Entry 5JRD (X-ray diffraction, 1.20 A resolution); this record covers chains S and L of the 4 polymer chains in the assembly.

== Chain S ==
Name: Hydrogenase-1 small chain
From: Escherichia coli O6:H1 (strain CFT073 / ATCC 700928 / UPEC)
Notes: EC 1.12.99.6
UniProt: P69740 (MBHS_ECOL6); residues 1-327 here correspond to UniProt positions 46-372 (UniProt number = residue number + 45)
Sequence (335 residues; each row starts with the number of its first residue):
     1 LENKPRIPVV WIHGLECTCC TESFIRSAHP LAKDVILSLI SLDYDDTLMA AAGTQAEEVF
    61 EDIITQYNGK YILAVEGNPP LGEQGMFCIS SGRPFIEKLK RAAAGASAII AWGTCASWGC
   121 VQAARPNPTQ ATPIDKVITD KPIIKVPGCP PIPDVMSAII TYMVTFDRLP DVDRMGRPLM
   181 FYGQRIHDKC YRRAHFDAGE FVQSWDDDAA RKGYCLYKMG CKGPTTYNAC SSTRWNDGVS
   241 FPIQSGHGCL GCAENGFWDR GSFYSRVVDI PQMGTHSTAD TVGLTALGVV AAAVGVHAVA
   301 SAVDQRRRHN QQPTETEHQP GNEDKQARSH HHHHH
Disordered / not traced: 1-3, 268-335
Sequence notes: expression tag (328-335)
UniProt features mapped onto this chain:
  - binding site ([4Fe-4S] cluster): C17, C20, C115, C149, H187, C190, C215, C221
  - binding site ([3Fe-4S] cluster): C230, C249, C252

== Chain L ==
Name: Hydrogenase-1 large chain
From: Escherichia coli (strain K12)
Notes: EC 1.12.99.6; engineered mutation(s): P508A
UniProt: P0ACD8 (MBHL_ECOLI); residues 1-582 here = UniProt positions 1-582
Sequence (582 residues; row label = number of the first residue in the row):
     1 MSTQYETQGY TINNAGRRLV VDPITRIEGH MRCEVNINDQ NVITNAVSCG TMFRGLEIIL
    61 QGRDPRDAWA FVERICGVCT GVHALASVYA IEDAIGIKVP DNANIIRNIM LATLWCHDHL
   121 VHFYQLAGMD WIDVLDALKA DPRKTSELAQ SLSSWPKSSP GYFFDVQNRL KKFVEGGQLG
   181 IFRNGYWGHP QYKLPPEANL MGFAHYLEAL DFQREIVKIH AVFGGKNPHP NWIVGGMPCA
   241 INIDESGAVG AVNMERLNLV QSIITRTADF INNVMIPDAL AIGQFNKPWS EIGTGLSDKC
   301 VLSYGAFPDI ANDFGEKSLL MPGGAVINGD FNNVLPVDLV DPQQVQEFVD HAWYRYPNDQ
   361 VGRHPFDGIT DPWYNPGDVK GSDTNIQQLN EQERYSWIKA PRWRGNAMEV GPLARTLIAY
   421 HKGDAATVES VDRMMSALNL PLSGIQSTLG RILCRAHEAQ WAAGKLQYFF DKLMTNLKNG
   481 NLATASTEKW EPATWPTECR GVGFTEAARG ALGHWAAIRD GKIDLYQCVV PTTWNASPRD
   541 PKGQIGAYEA ALMNTKMAIP EQPLEILRTL HSFDPCLACS TH
Disordered / not traced: 1
Sequence notes: conflict A508 (Pro in P0ACD8)
Modified positions: C79 (S-hydroxycysteine; CSO)
UniProt features mapped onto this chain:
  - binding site (Ni(2+)): C76, C79, C576, C579

== How chain S and chain L interact ==
Contacting residue pairs (193; chain S residue first):
  P5(S) with Q178(L)
  R6(S) with F173(L), hydrogen bond (side chain-backbone); Q178(L), hydrogen bond (backbone-side chain)
  H13(S) with H30(L), hydrogen bond (backbone-side chain)
  G14(S) with H30(L), hydrogen bond (backbone-side chain)
  L15(S) with M52(L), hydrophobic; F53(L)
  E16(S) with M52(L); R54(L); A578(L)
  C17(S) with E28(L); R54(L); R74(L); I75(L); C76(L), hydrophobic; G77(L), hydrogen bond (backbone-backbone); H229(L), hydrogen bond
  T18(S) with E28(L), hydrogen bond
  C19(S) with G77(L); P228(L); H229(L)
  E22(S) with G77(L); V78(L); H117(L); P228(L)
  S23(S) with P228(L)
  I25(S) with Q213(L), hydrogen bond (backbone-side chain)
  R26(S) with H117(L), hydrogen bond; Q213(L), hydrogen bond; R214(L); V217(L); N227(L), hydrogen bond
  S27(S) with R214(L)
  A28(S) with R214(L)
  L31(S) with D211(L); R214(L)
  K33(S) with L210(L); D211(L), salt bridge
  D34(S) with R169(L), salt bridge
  I36(S) with F173(L)
  L37(S) with R169(L); F173(L)
  S38(S) with R169(L), hydrogen bond
  S41(S) with Q178(L)
  L42(S) with G180(L); I181(L), hydrogen bond (backbone-backbone)
  D43(S) with G180(L); R183(L), salt bridge
  D46(S) with T25(L); R26(L), hydrogen bond (backbone-backbone)
  T47(S) with R26(L); L126(L)
  L48(S) with R26(L); M129(L); I181(L)
  M49(S) with T25(L); R26(L), hydrogen bond (backbone-side chain); I181(L)
  A50(S) with R26(L), hydrogen bond (backbone-side chain); M129(L); I181(L), hydrogen bond (backbone-backbone); Y186(L); W187(L), hydrophobic
  A51(S) with T25(L), hydrogen bond (backbone-side chain); R183(L); N184(L)
  A52(S) with P23(L); T25(L); Y186(L), hydrogen bond (backbone-side chain); L567(L), hydrophobic
  G53(S) with V21(L); D22(L); P23(L), hydrogen bond (backbone-backbone)
  Q55(S) with N184(L), hydrogen bond (backbone-side chain); Y186(L), hydrogen bond; E561(L), hydrogen bond (side chain-backbone); P563(L)
  E57(S) with D22(L)
  E58(S) with N184(L), hydrogen bond
  V59(S) with R183(L); N184(L)
  D62(S) with R183(L), salt bridge
  I63(S) with R183(L)
  E83(S) with Y374(L), hydrogen bond (side chain-backbone)
  Q84(S) with D383(L); T384(L)
  M86(S) with Y374(L); D383(L); T384(L); I386(L), hydrophobic; W397(L), hydrogen bond (backbone-side chain)
  F87(S) with T51(L); M52(L); F53(L), hydrogen bond (backbone-backbone); P372(L), hydrophobic; W397(L), hydrophobic
  C88(S) with H30(L); T51(L)
  I89(S) with T51(L), hydrogen bond (backbone-backbone)
  S90(S) with D22(L)
  S91(S) with D22(L), hydrogen bond (backbone-side chain); P23(L)
  G92(S) with D22(L), hydrogen bond (backbone-side chain); R32(L); T384(L); N385(L); I386(L), hydrogen bond (backbone-backbone)
  R93(S) with T384(L); N385(L), hydrogen bond
  P94(S) with T384(L)
  V121(S) with L56(L), hydrophobic; I59(L); F71(L), hydrophobic; R74(L)
  Q122(S) with R54(L); I59(L)
  A124(S) with I59(L); R63(L)
  R125(S) with I59(L); R63(L), hydrogen bond (backbone-side chain)
  P126(S) with I58(L), hydrophobic; I59(L)
  P128(S) with R54(L); I59(L)
  T129(S) with F53(L); R54(L)
  C149(S) with R74(L), hydrogen bond (backbone-side chain); K226(L), hydrogen bond (backbone-side chain); H229(L)
  P150(S) with K226(L); P228(L)
  R192(S) with G250(L), hydrogen bond (side chain-backbone)
  W205(S) with I233(L), hydrophobic; A485(L), hydrophobic; T487(L); W490(L)
  D206(S) with A240(L); A483(L); T484(L), hydrogen bond (side chain-backbone); A485(L)
  A210(S) with A240(L)
  R211(S) with I241(L); N242(L), hydrogen bond (backbone-side chain); G247(L); A251(L); A483(L)
  K212(S) with S246(L); G247(L)
  G213(S) with G250(L), hydrogen bond (backbone-backbone)
  W235(S) with K226(L); N227(L)
  N236(S) with V217(L); K218(L); A221(L); K226(L); N227(L), hydrogen bond (side chain-backbone)
  D237(S) with K218(L), salt bridge
  V239(S) with K218(L); A221(L), hydrophobic; V222(L), hydrophobic; R256(L), hydrogen bond (backbone-side chain); L259(L), hydrophobic
  S240(S) with A221(L), hydrogen bond (side chain-backbone); G225(L)
  F241(S) with G225(L), hydrogen bond (backbone-backbone)
  P242(S) with G225(L); K226(L); N231(L)
  Q244(S) with R256(L)
  S245(S) with A221(L), hydrogen bond (side chain-backbone); V222(L), hydrogen bond (side chain-backbone); G225(L), hydrogen bond (side chain-backbone); P238(L); C239(L)
  G246(S) with P238(L)
  H247(S) with W69(L); N231(L); W232(L)
  W258(S) with R63(L), hydrogen bond (backbone-side chain); A70(L); F71(L), hydrophobic; R74(L)
  D259(S) with R63(L), salt bridge
  S262(S) with D67(L), hydrogen bond
  F263(S) with D67(L), hydrogen bond (backbone-side chain); A70(L), hydrophobic; F71(L), hydrophobic
  Y264(S) with R66(L); D67(L); W69(L), hydrogen bond; W232(L); I233(L); W490(L), hydrophobic
Interface residues without a listed pair, chain S (88 interface residues in all): Y44, T54, A56, Q66, Y67, S204, L250
Interface residues without a listed pair, chain L (96 interface residues in all): I27, G29, G55, D64, Q125, F182, G185, L207, F223, G224, W353, W373, Q387, L482, Q562

== In short ==
The interface between chain S and chain L involves 88 residues on one side and 96 on the other; the contacts
include 50 hydrogen bonds and 6 salt bridges. Among the polar pairs are K33(S)-D211(L), D34(S)-R169(L) and
D43(S)-R183(L).
Here chain S is Hydrogenase-1 small chain (Escherichia coli O6:H1 (strain CFT073 / ATCC 700928 / UPEC)) and
chain L is Hydrogenase-1 large chain (Escherichia coli (strain K12)). Entry 5JRD (E. coli Hydrogenase-1
variant P508A) was determined by X-ray diffraction.
